Entry 6S9Q (X-ray diffraction, 1.69 A resolution); this record covers chains A and P.

Chain A:
Name: 14-3-3 protein sigma
Organism: Homo sapiens
UniProtKB: P31947 (1433S_HUMAN); residues 1-248 here = UniProt positions 1-248
Chain sequence (253 residues; each row starts with the number of its first residue; numbers below 1 keep their minus sign (Gly-4 is residue -4)):
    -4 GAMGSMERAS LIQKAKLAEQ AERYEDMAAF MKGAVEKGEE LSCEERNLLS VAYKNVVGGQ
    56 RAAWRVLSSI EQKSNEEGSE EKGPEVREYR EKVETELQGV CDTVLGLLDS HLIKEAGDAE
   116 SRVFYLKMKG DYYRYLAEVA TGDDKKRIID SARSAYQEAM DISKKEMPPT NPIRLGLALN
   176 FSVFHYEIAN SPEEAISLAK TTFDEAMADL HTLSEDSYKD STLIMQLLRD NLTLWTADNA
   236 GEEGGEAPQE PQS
Unresolved in the structure: 71-77, 137-138, 232-248
Sequence notes: expression tag (-4 to 0)
Swiss-Prot annotation at these positions:
  - site (Interaction with phosphoserine on interacting protein): Arg56, Arg129
  - modified residue (Phosphoserine): Ser5, Ser74, Ser248

Chain P:
Name: Cellular tumor antigen p53
UniProtKB: P04637 (P53_HUMAN); numbering as in UniProt (aligned over 382-393)
Chain sequence (12 residues; each row starts with the number of its first residue):
   382 KLMFKTEGPD SD
Modified / non-standard residues: Thr387 (phosphothreonine; TPO)
Swiss-Prot annotation at these positions:
  - modified residue: Lys382 (N6,N6-dimethyllysine), Ser392 (Phosphoserine)
  - cross-link: Lys386 (Glycyl lysine isopeptide (Lys-Gly) (interchain with G-Cter in SUMO))
  - natural variant: Phe385 (F385L: In a sporadic cancer), Gly389 (G389W: In a sporadic cancer), Ser392 (S392L: In a sporadic cancer)
  - mutagenesis: Lys382 (K382A: Abolishes acetylation by CREBBP; K382R: Abolishes monomethylation by KMT5A), Leu383 (L383A: Abolishes S-315 phosphorylation by CDK2/cyclin A), Phe385 (F385A: Reduced SUMO1 conjugation), Lys386 (K386A: Abolishes SUMO1 conjugation, in vitro and in vivo), Thr387 (T387A: No effect SUMO1 conjugation), Glu388 (E388A: Abolishes SUMO1 conjugation), Ser392 (S392D: Mimics phosphorylation; promotes ability to undergo liquid-liquid phase separation; S392E: Abolished ability to undergo liquid-liquid phase separation)

Chain A / chain P interface:
Contacting residue pairs (34):
  Lys49(A) - Thr387(P)
  Lys49(A) - Glu388(P)
  Lys49(A) - Pro390(P)  hydrogen bond (side chain-backbone)
  Lys49(A) - Ser392(P)  hydrogen bond (backbone-side chain)
  Asn50(A) - Pro390(P)
  Asn50(A) - Ser392(P)
  Gly53(A) - Ser392(P)
  Gly53(A) - Asp393(P)
  Gly54(A) - Ser392(P)
  Arg56(A) - Met384(P)
  Arg56(A) - Thr387(P)
  Arg56(A) - Asp393(P)  salt bridge
  Ala57(A) - Asp393(P)
  Arg60(A) - Lys382(P)
  Arg60(A) - Met384(P)
  Arg60(A) - Asp393(P)  salt bridge
  Lys122(A) - Glu388(P)  salt bridge
  Arg129(A) - Thr387(P)
  Tyr130(A) - Thr387(P)
  Leu174(A) - Lys386(P)
  Leu174(A) - Thr387(P)
  Leu174(A) - Glu388(P)
  Asn175(A) - Thr387(P)
  Asn175(A) - Glu388(P)  hydrogen bond (side chain-backbone)
  Val178(A) - Lys386(P)
  Val178(A) - Thr387(P)
  Tyr181(A) - Phe385(P)  hydrophobic
  Glu182(A) - Phe385(P)
  Leu222(A) - Lys386(P)
  Asp225(A) - Lys386(P)  salt bridge
  Asn226(A) - Phe385(P)
  Asn226(A) - Lys386(P)  hydrogen bond (side chain-backbone)
  Leu229(A) - Phe385(P)  hydrophobic
  Trp230(A) - Phe385(P)
Interface residues without a listed pair, chain A (26 interface residues in all): Val46, Trp59, Ser63, Ser64, Glu133, Gly171
Interface residues without a listed pair, chain P (12 interface residues in all): Leu383, Gly389, Asp391

In short:
Chain A and chain P form an interface of 26 and 12 residues respectively, with 4 hydrogen bonds and 4 salt
bridges. Polar contacts include Arg56(A)-Asp393(P), Arg60(A)-Asp393(P) and Lys122(A)-Glu388(P). Curated
annotation (UniProt) lists 7 mutagenesis sites on chain P.
Here chain A is 14-3-3 protein sigma (Homo sapiens) and chain P is Cellular tumor antigen p53. Entry 6S9Q
(Fragment AZ-004 binding at a primary and secondary site in a p53pT387/14-3-3 complex) was determined by X-ray
diffraction together with 6R5L, 6RHC, 6RJL, 6RJQ, 6RJZ, 6RK8 and 24 further entries from the same study.
